PDB entry 6VXK | electron microscopy, 3.10 A resolution | chains A and B of the 4 polymer chains in the assembly

Chain A:
Molecule: Semaphorin-like protein 139
Source organism: Ectromelia virus (strain Moscow)
UniProt: Q8JL80 (SEMA_ECTVM); residues 15-399 here = UniProt positions 15-399
Chain sequence (398 residues; each row starts with the number of its first residue):
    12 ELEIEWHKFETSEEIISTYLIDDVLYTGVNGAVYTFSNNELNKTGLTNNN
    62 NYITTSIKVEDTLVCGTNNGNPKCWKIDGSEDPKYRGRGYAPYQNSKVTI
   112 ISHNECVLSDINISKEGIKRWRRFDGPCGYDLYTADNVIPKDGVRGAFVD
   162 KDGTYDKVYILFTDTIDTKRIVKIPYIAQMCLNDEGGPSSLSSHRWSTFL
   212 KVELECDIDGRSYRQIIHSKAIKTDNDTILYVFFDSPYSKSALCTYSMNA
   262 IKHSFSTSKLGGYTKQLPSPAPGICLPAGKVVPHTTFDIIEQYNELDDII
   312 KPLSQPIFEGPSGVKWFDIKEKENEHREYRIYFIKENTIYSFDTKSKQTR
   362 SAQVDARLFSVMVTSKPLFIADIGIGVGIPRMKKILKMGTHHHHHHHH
Not modelled in the structure: 392-409
Cystine bridges: Cys76-Cys85, Cys117-Cys139, Cys192-Cys286, Cys217-Cys255
Covalently attached groups: N-acetylglucosamine (NAG) linked to Asn53
Differences from the reference sequence: expression tag (12-14, 400-409)

Chain B:
Molecule: Plexin-C1
Source organism: Homo sapiens
UniProt: O60486 (PLXC1_HUMAN); numbering as in UniProt (aligned over 35-1568)
Chain sequence (1545 residues; each row starts with the number of its first residue):
    35 ADEPVWRSEQAIGAIAASQEDGVFVASGSCLDQLDYSLEHSLSRLYRDQA
    85 GNCTEPVSLAPPARPRPGSSFSKLLLPYREGAAGLGGLLLTGWTFDRGAC
   135 EVRPLGNLSRNSLRNGTEVVSCHPQGSTAGVVYRAGRNNRWYLAVAATYV
   185 LPEPETASRCNPAASDHDTAIALKDTEGRSLATQELGRLKLCEGAGSLHF
   235 VDAFLWNGSIYFPYYPYNYTSGAATGWPSMARIAQSTEVLFQGQASLDCG
   285 HGHPDGRRLLLSSSLVEALDVWAGVFSAAAGEGQERRSPTTTALCLFRMS
   335 EIQARAKRVSWDFKTAESHCKEGDQPERVQPIASSTLIHSDLTSVYGTVV
   385 MNRTVLFLGTGDGQLLKVILGENLTSNCPEVIYEIKEETPVFYKLVPDPV
   435 KNIYIYLTAGKEVRRIRVANCNKHKSCSECLTATDPHCGWCHSLQRCTFQ
   485 GDCVHSENLENWLDISSGAKKCPKIQIIRSSKEKTTVTMVGSFSPRHSKC
   535 MVKNVDSSRELCQNKSQPNRTCTCSIPTRATYKDVSVVNVMFSFGSWNLS
   585 DRFNFTNCSSLKECPACVETGCAWCKSARRCIHPFTACDPSDYERNQEQC
   635 PVAVEKTSGGGRPKENKGNRTNQALQVFYIKSIEPQKVSTLGKSNVIVTG
   685 ANFTRASNITMILKGTSTCDKDVIQVSHVLNDTHMKFSLPSSRKEMKDVC
   735 IQFDGGNCSSVGSLSYIALPHCSLIFPATTWISGGQNITMMGRNFDVIDN
   785 LIISHELKGNINVSEYCVATYCGFLAPSLKSSKVRTNVTVKLRVQDTYLD
   835 CGTLQYREDPRFTGYRVESEVDTELEVKIQKENDNFNISKKDIEITLFHG
   885 ENGQLNCSFENITRNQDLTTILCKIKGIKTASTIANSSKKVRVKLGNLEL
   935 YVEQESVPSTWYFLIVLPVLLVIVIFAAVGVTRHKSKELSRKQSQQLELL
   985 ESELRKEIRDGFAELQMDKLDVVDSFGTVPFLDYKHFALRTFFPESGGFT
  1035 HIFTEDMHNRDANDKNESLTALDALICNKSFLVTVIHTLEKQKNFSVKDR
  1085 CLFASFLTIALQTKLVYLTSILEVLTRDLMEQCSNMQPKLMLRRTESVVE
  1135 KLLTNWMSVCLSGFLRETVGEPFYLLVTTLNQKINKGPVDVITCKALYTL
  1185 NEDWLLWQVPEFSTVALNVVFEKIPENESADVCRNISVNVLDCDTIGQAK
  1235 EKIFQAFLSKNGSPYGLQLNEIGLELQMGTRQKELLDIDSSSVILEDGIT
  1285 KLNTIGHYEISNGSTIKVFKKIANFTSDVEYSDDHCHLILPDSEAFQDVQ
  1335 GKRHRGKHKFKVKEMYLTKLLSTKVAIHSVLEKLFRSIWSLPNSRAPFAI
  1385 KYFFDFLDAQAENKKITDPDVVHIWKTNSLPLRFWVNILKNPQFVFDIKK
  1435 TPHIDGCLSVIAQAFMDAFSLTEQQLGKEAPTNKLLYAKDIPTYKEEVKS
  1485 YYKAIRDLPPLSSSEMEEFLTQESKKHENEFNEEVALTEIYKYIVKYFDE
  1535 ILNKLERERGLEEAQKQLLHVKVLFDEKKKCKWMGTSSGLEVLFQ
Not modelled in the structure: 35-36, 512-519, 538-543, 550-555, 559-572, 587-658, 790-792, 814-819, 851-856, 865-868, 882-887, 896-903, 911-923, 936-1579
Cystine bridges: Cys64-Cys87, Cys156-Cys194, Cys226-Cys354, Cys283-Cys329, Cys412-Cys703, Cys455-Cys472, Cys461-Cys506, Cys464-Cys481, Cys475-Cys487, Cys734-Cys742, Cys756-Cys835, Cys801-Cys806, Cys891-Cys907
Covalently attached groups: N-acetylglucosamine (NAG) linked to Asn86, Asn141, Asn149, Asn241, Asn252, Asn715, Asn771, Asn871
Differences from the reference sequence: expression tag (1569-1579)
Swiss-Prot annotation at these positions:
  - modified residue: Ser978 (Phosphoserine)
  - glycosylation (N-linked (GlcNAc...) asparagine): Asn86, Asn141, Asn149, Asn241, Asn252, Asn386, Asn407, Asn548, Asn582, Asn653, Asn692, Asn771, Asn796, Asn821, Asn871, Asn890
From the paper describing this entry:
  - contacts within the chain: Lys671-Asp780, Trp765-Phe870, Trp765-Pro844, Trp765-Ile872, Trp765-Leu929
  - post-translational modification sites: Asn771, Asn871
  - mutagenesis - H373A, D396A/E422A, D396A/C412A/E422A/C703A, C412A/C703A, K728A: decreased signaling with Semaphorin-like protein 139 (chain A)
  - mutagenesis - E860N/K862S: abolished signaling with Semaphorin-like protein 139 (chain A)

Interface between chain A and chain B:
Contacting residue pairs (44; chain A residue first):
  Arg99(A) - Leu220(B)
  Arg99(A) - Glu272(B)  salt bridge
  Ile124(A) - Glu219(B)
  Ile124(A) - Leu220(B)  hydrophobic
  Glu127(A) - Ala350(B)
  Arg131(A) - Glu219(B)  salt bridge
  Arg133(A) - Glu219(B)  salt bridge
  Tyr141(A) - Arg213(B)  hydrogen bond
  Tyr144(A) - Glu219(B)
  Tyr144(A) - Arg222(B)  hydrogen bond
  Ala146(A) - Ser199(B)
  Asp147(A) - Ser199(B)
  Glu196(A) - Arg213(B)  hydrogen bond (backbone-side chain)
  Gly197(A) - Arg213(B)  hydrogen bond (backbone-side chain)
  Gly198(A) - Arg213(B)  hydrogen bond (backbone-side chain)
  Pro199(A) - Arg213(B)
  Pro199(A) - Ser214(B)
  Ser200(A) - Thr151(B)
  Ser200(A) - Glu152(B)  hydrogen bond
  Ser200(A) - Ser214(B)
  Ser201(A) - Thr151(B)  hydrogen bond (backbone-backbone)
  Ser201(A) - Val153(B)
  Ser201(A) - Lys208(B)
  Ser201(A) - Ser214(B)
  Ser201(A) - Leu215(B)  hydrogen bond (side chain-backbone)
  Ser201(A) - Ala216(B)
  Ser201(A) - Thr217(B)  hydrogen bond (backbone-backbone)
  Leu202(A) - Glu152(B)
  Leu202(A) - Asp200(B)
  Leu202(A) - Lys208(B)
  Leu202(A) - Arg222(B)  hydrogen bond (backbone-side chain)
  Ser204(A) - Arg213(B)
  Ser204(A) - Ser214(B)
  Ser204(A) - Ala216(B)
  His205(A) - Ala216(B)
  His205(A) - Thr217(B)
  His205(A) - Gln218(B)
  Arg206(A) - Ala197(B)
  Arg206(A) - Ser199(B)
  Arg206(A) - Asp200(B)  salt bridge
  Val292(A) - Arg213(B)
  His295(A) - Arg131(B)
  His295(A) - Thr151(B)
  Asp299(A) - Arg131(B)  salt bridge
Other interface residues (no listed pair), chain A (24 interface residues in all): Ser203, Glu302
Other interface residues (no listed pair), chain B (22 interface residues in all): Pro196, Thr203, Ala206

Overview:
24 residues of chain A and 22 residues of chain B are in contact; the contacts include 10 hydrogen bonds and 5
salt bridges. Polar pairs include Arg99(A)-Glu272(B), Arg131(A)-Glu219(B) and Arg133(A)-Glu219(B). From the
paper: H373A, D396A/E422A and D396A/C412A/E422A/C703A of chain B, among others, reduce signaling with
Semaphorin-like protein 139 (chain A); modification sites Asn771(B) and Asn871(B); 6 substitutions were tested
in all.
Chain A is Semaphorin-like protein 139 (Ectromelia virus (strain Moscow)) and chain B is Plexin-C1 (Homo
sapiens); the structure, Cryo-EM Structure of the full-length A39R/PlexinC1 complex, was determined by
electron microscopy.
